PDB entry 8OOA | electron microscopy, 3.18 A resolution | chains K and N of the 8 polymer chains in the assembly

[Chain K]
Molecule: DNA strand 1
Sequence (226 nucleotides; numbered -73 to 152; the number before each row is that of its first residue; numbers below 1 keep their minus sign (DC-73 is residue -73)):
   -73 CTGGAGAATCCCGGTGCCGAGGCCGCTCAATTGGTCGTAGCAAGCTCTAG
   -23 CACCGCTTAAACGCACGTACGCGCTGTCCCCCGCGTTTTAACCGCCAAGG
    27 GGATTACTCCCTAGTCTCCAGGCACGTGTCAGATATATACATCCTGTGCA
    77 TGTATTGAACAGCGACCTTGCCGGTGCCAGTCGGATAGTGTTCCGAGCTC
   127 CCACTCTAGAGGATCCCCGGGTACCG
Disordered / not traced: -73, 30-152

[Chain N]
Name: Histone H4
Organism: Homo sapiens
UniProtKB: P62805 (H4_HUMAN); residues 1-102 here correspond to UniProt positions 2-103 (UniProt number = residue number + 1)
Sequence (102 residues; each row starts with the number of its first residue):
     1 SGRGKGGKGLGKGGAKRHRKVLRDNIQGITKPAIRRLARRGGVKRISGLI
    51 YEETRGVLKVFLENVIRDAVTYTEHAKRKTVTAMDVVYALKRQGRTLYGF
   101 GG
Disordered / not traced: 1-20, 96-102
Curated features (UniProtKB/Swiss-Prot):
  - DNA-binding region: Lys16 to Lys20
  - modified residue: Ser1 (N-acetylserine), Arg3 (Asymmetric dimethylarginine), Lys5 (N6-(2-hydroxyisobutyryl)lysine), Lys8 (N6-(2-hydroxyisobutyryl)lysine), Lys12 (N6-(2-hydroxyisobutyryl)lysine), Lys16 (N6-(2-hydroxyisobutyryl)lysine), Lys20 (N6,N6,N6-trimethyllysine), Lys31 (N6-(2-hydroxyisobutyryl)lysine), Lys44 (N6-(2-hydroxyisobutyryl)lysine), Ser47 (Phosphoserine), Tyr51 (Phosphotyrosine), Lys59 (N6-(2-hydroxyisobutyryl)lysine), Lys77 (N6-(2-hydroxyisobutyryl)lysine), Lys79 (N6-(2-hydroxyisobutyryl)lysine), Thr80 (Phosphothreonine), Tyr88 (Phosphotyrosine), Lys91 (N6-(2-hydroxyisobutyryl)lysine)
  - cross-link (Glycyl lysine isopeptide (Lys-Gly)): Lys12 (interchain with G-Cter in SUMO2), Lys20 (interchain with G-Cter in SUMO2), Lys31 (interchain with G-Cter in SUMO2), Lys59 (interchain with G-Cter in SUMO2), Lys79 (interchain with G-Cter in SUMO2), Lys91 (interchain with G-Cter in SUMO2)

[Interface between chain K and chain N]
Pairs across the interface (7; chain K residue first):
  DC-33(K) - Lys77(N)  salt bridge to the phosphate
  DA-13(K) - Thr30(N)  hydrogen bond to the phosphate
  DA-13(K) - Pro32(N)  phosphate contact
  DA-13(K) - Arg36(N)  salt bridge to the phosphate
  DC-12(K) - Thr30(N)  phosphate contact
  DC-12(K) - Pro32(N)  phosphate contact
  DC-4(K) - Arg45(N)  sugar contact
Interface residues without a listed pair, chain K (6 interface residues in all): DG-24, DA-5
Interface residues without a listed pair, chain N (7 interface residues in all): Lys31, Thr80

[In short]
Chain K and chain N form an interface of 6 and 7 residues respectively; the contacts include 1 hydrogen bond
and 2 salt bridges. Polar contacts include DA-13(K)-Thr30(N), DC-33(K)-Lys77(N) and DA-13(K)-Arg36(N). UniProt
lists a DNA-binding region on chain N.
Here chain K is DNA strand 1 and chain N is Histone H4 (Homo sapiens). Entry 8OOA (CryoEM Structure INO80core
Hexasome complex Hexasome refinement state1) was determined by electron microscopy, deposited together with
8OO7, 8OO9, 8OOC, 8OOF, 8OOP, 8OOR, 8OOS and 8OOT.
